PDB entry 5O4N | X-ray diffraction, 2.05 A resolution | chains A and C of the 4 polymer chains in the assembly

[Chain A (and C)]
Name: HcgC
From: Methanococcus maripaludis S2
Notes: chain C of this document is another copy of the same molecule, construct and numbering; everything in this record applies to it too
Reference sequence: Q6LX54 (Q6LX54_METMP); residue numbers follow UniProt; this construct covers 1-260
Amino-acid sequence (274 residues; row label = number of the first residue in the row):
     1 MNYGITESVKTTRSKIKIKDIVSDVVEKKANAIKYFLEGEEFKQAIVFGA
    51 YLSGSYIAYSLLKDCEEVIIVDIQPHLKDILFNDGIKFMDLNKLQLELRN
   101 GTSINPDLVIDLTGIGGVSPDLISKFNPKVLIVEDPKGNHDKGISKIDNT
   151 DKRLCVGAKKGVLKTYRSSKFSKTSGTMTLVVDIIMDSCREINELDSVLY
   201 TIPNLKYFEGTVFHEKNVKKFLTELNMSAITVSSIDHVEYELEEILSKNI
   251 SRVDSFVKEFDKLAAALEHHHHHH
Disordered / not traced: 265-274 (chain C: 1, 262-274)
Differences from the reference sequence: expression tag (261-274)
Small-molecule neighbours:
  - 6-carboxy methyl-4-hydroxy-2-pyridinol (9KH), molecule 1: Ile5, Val9, Leu199, Tyr200
  - 6-carboxy methyl-4-hydroxy-2-pyridinol (9KH), molecule 2: Tyr51, Thr113, Gly114, Ile115, Pro136, Thr174, Gly176, Thr177, Met178, Thr179
  - S-adenosylhomocysteine (SAH): Lys29, Phe48, Gly49, Ala50, Tyr51, Leu52, Ser53, Val71, Asp72, Ile73, Gln74, Leu77, Leu91, Leu112, Thr113, Gly116, Gly117, Val118, Glu134, Ser175, Gly176, Thr177, Phe213
From the paper describing this entry:
  - mutagenesis - T179V: abolished catalytic activity
  - mutagenesis - T6V, Y51F: decreased catalytic activity
  - mutagenesis - S175A, S233A: decreased catalytic activity on 6-carboxy methyl-4-hydroxy-2-pyridinol
  - mutagenesis - E209Q: abolished catalytic activity on 6-carboxy methyl-4-hydroxy-2-pyridinol

[How chain A and chain C interact]
Contacting residue pairs - 33 pairs, chain A then chain C:
  Asn139(A) - Asn139(C)
  Asn139(A) - His140(C)
  His140(A) - Tyr166(C)
  His140(A) - Arg167(C)
  His140(A) - Ser168(C)
  His140(A) - Ser169(C)  hydrogen bond (backbone-backbone)
  His140(A) - Asp254(C)  salt bridge
  His140(A) - Phe256(C)
  Asp141(A) - Ser169(C)
  Lys142(A) - Ser168(C)  hydrogen bond
  Lys142(A) - Asp254(C)
  Asp151(A) - Lys258(C)  salt bridge
  Tyr166(A) - His140(C)
  Arg167(A) - His140(C)
  Ser168(A) - His140(C)
  Ser168(A) - Lys142(C)  hydrogen bond
  Ser169(A) - His140(C)  hydrogen bond (backbone-backbone)
  Ser169(A) - Asp141(C)
  Ser169(A) - Phe171(C)
  Ser169(A) - Lys173(C)
  Lys170(A) - Phe171(C)
  Phe171(A) - Ser169(C)
  Phe171(A) - Lys170(C)
  Phe171(A) - Phe171(C)
  Lys173(A) - Ser169(C)
  Ser251(A) - Lys142(C)
  Arg252(A) - Lys142(C)  hydrogen bond (backbone-side chain)
  Asp254(A) - His140(C)  salt bridge
  Asp254(A) - Lys142(C)
  Phe256(A) - His140(C)
  Lys258(A) - Asp151(C)  salt bridge
  Phe260(A) - Phe260(C)  hydrophobic
  Phe260(A) - Asp261(C)
Other interface residues (no listed pair), chain A (20 interface residues in all): Val253, Asp261
Other interface residues (no listed pair), chain C (19 interface residues in all): Ser251, Arg252

[In short]
20 residues of chain A face 19 of chain C across their interface, with 5 hydrogen bonds and 4 salt bridges.
Polar pairs include His140(A)-Asp254(C), Asp151(A)-Lys258(C) and Lys142(A)-Ser168(C). From the paper: T6V and
Y51F of chain A reduce catalytic activity; S175A and S233A of chain A reduce catalytic activity on 6-carboxy
methyl-4-hydroxy-2-pyridinol; 6 substitutions were tested in all.
Both chains are HcgC (Methanococcus maripaludis S2). Entry 5O4N (Apo HcgC from Methanococcus maripaludis
soaked with SAH and pyridinol) was determined by X-ray diffraction together with 5O4H, 5O4J and 5O4M from the
same study.
